7WS3 - chains A and B of the 9 polymer chains in the assembly; structure by electron microscopy, 3.60 A resolution.

# Chain A (and B)
Name: Spike glycoprotein
From: Severe acute respiratory syndrome coronavirus 2
Notes: chain B of this document is another copy of the same molecule, construct and numbering; everything in this record applies to it too
UniProtKB: P0DTC2 (SPIKE_SARS2); numbering as in UniProt (aligned over 1-1208)
Amino-acid sequence (1288 residues; row label = number of the first residue in the row):
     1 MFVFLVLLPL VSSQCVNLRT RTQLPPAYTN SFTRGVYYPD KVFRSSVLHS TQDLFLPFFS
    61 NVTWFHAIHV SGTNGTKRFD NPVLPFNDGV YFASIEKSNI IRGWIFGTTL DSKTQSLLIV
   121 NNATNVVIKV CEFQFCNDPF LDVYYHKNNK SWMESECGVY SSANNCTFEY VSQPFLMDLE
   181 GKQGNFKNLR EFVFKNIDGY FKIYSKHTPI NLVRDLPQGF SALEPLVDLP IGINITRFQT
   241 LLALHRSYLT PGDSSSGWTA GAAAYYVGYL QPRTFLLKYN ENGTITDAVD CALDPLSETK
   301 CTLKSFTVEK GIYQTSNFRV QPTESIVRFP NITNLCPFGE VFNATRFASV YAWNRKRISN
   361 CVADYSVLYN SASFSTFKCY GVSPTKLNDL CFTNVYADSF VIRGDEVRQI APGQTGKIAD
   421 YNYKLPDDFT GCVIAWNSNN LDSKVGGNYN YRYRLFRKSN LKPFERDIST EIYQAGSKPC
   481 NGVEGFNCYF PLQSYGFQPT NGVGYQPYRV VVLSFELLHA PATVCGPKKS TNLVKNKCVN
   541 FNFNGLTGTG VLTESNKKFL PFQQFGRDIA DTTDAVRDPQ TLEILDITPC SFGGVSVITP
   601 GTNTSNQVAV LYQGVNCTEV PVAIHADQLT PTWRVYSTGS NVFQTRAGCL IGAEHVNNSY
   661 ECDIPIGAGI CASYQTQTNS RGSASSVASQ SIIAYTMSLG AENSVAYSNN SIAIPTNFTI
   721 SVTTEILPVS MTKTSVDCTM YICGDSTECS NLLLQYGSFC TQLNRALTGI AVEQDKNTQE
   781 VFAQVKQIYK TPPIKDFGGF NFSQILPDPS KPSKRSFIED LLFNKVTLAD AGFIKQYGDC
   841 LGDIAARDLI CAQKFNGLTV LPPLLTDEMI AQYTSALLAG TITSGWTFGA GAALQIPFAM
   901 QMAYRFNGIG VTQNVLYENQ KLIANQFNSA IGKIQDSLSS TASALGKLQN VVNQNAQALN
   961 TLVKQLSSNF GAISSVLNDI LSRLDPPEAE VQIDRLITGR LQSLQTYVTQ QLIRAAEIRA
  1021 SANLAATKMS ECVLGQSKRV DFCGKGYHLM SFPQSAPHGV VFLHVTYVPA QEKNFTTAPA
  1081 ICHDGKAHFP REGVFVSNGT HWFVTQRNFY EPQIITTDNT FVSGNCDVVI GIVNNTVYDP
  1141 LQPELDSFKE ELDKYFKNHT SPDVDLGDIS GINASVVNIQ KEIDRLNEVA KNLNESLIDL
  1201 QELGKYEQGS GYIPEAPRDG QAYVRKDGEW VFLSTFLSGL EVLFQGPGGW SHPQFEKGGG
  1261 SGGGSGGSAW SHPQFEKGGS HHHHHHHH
Disordered / not traced: 1-14, 67-77, 144-151, 181-184, 244-257, 621-640, 677-688, 829-851, 1148-1288 (chain B: 1-14, 67-77, 144-151, 181-184, 244-257, 621-640, 677-688, 828-853, 1148-1288)
Sequence notes: engineered mutation Arg19 (Thr in P0DTC2), Cys157 (Phe in P0DTC2), Gly158 (Arg in P0DTC2), Arg452 (Leu in P0DTC2), Gly682 (Arg in P0DTC2), Ser683 (Arg in P0DTC2), Ser685 (Arg in P0DTC2), Asn950 (Asp in P0DTC2), Pro986 (Lys in P0DTC2), Pro987 (Val in P0DTC2); variant Ile95 (Thr in P0DTC2), Asp142 (Gly in P0DTC2), Lys478 (Thr in P0DTC2), Gly614 (Asp in P0DTC2), Arg681 (Pro in P0DTC2); expression tag (1209-1288)
Curated features (UniProtKB/Swiss-Prot):
  - region: Asn280 to Cys301 (Putative superantigen), Arg403 to Asp405 (Integrin-binding motif), Asn448 to Tyr451, Tyr453 to Phe456 (Immunodominant HLA epitope recognized by the CD8+), Ser816 to Tyr837 (Fusion peptide 1), Lys835 to Phe855 (Fusion peptide 2), Asp1163 to Glu1202 (Heptad repeat 2)
  - site: Arg815, Ser816 (Cleavage)
  - glycosylation: Asn17 (N-linked (GlcNAc...) (complex) asparagine), Asn61 (N-linked (GlcNAc...) (hybrid) asparagine), Asn74 (N-linked (GlcNAc...) (complex) asparagine), Asn122 (N-linked (GlcNAc...) (hybrid) asparagine), Asn149 (N-linked (GlcNAc...) (complex) asparagine), Asn165 (N-linked (GlcNAc...) (complex) asparagine), Asn234 (N-linked (GlcNAc...) (high mannose) asparagine), Asn282 (N-linked (GlcNAc...) (complex) asparagine), Thr323 (O-linked (GalNAc) threonine), Ser325 (O-linked (HexNAc...) serine), Asn331 (N-linked (GlcNAc...) (complex) asparagine), Asn343 (N-linked (GlcNAc...) (complex) asparagine), Asn603 (N-linked (GlcNAc...) (hybrid) asparagine), Asn616 (N-linked (GlcNAc...) (complex) asparagine), Asn657 (N-linked (GlcNAc...) (complex) asparagine), Thr676 (O-linked (GlcNAc...) threonine), Thr678 (O-linked (GlcNAc...) threonine), Asn709 (N-linked (GlcNAc...) (high mannose) asparagine), Asn717 (N-linked (GlcNAc...) (hybrid) asparagine), Asn801 (N-linked (GlcNAc...) (hybrid) asparagine) and 6 more in UniProt
  - natural variant: Leu5 (L5F: In strain: Iota/B.1.526), Ser13 (S13I: In strain: Epsilon/B.1.427/B.1.429), Leu18 (L18F: In strain: Beta/B.1.351, Gamma/P.1 and 1 more), Arg19 (T19R: In strain: Delta/B.1.617.2, Omicron/BA.2 and 4 more; this construct carries the variant), Thr20 (T20N: In strain: Gamma/P.1), Leu24 to Ala27 (sequence variant, change not given here; In strain: Omicron/BA.2, Omicron/BA.2.12.1 and 6 more), Pro26 (P26S: In strain: Gamma/P.1), Gln52 (Q52H: In strain: Omicron/EG.5.1), Ala67 (A67V: In strain: Eta/B.1.525, Omicron/BA.1), His69 to Val70 (deletion: In strain: Alpha/B.1.1.7, Eta/B.1.525 and 5 more), Gly75 (G75V: In strain: Lambda/C.37), Thr76 (T76I: In strain: Lambda/C.37), 79 further natural variant entries in UniProt
  - mutagenesis: His69 to Val70 (Increased incorporation of cleaved spike into virions), Asn121 (N121Q: Partial loss of biliverdin affinity), Arg190 (R190K: Partial loss of biliverdin affinity), Asn234 (N234Q: Increased resistance to neutralizing antibodies), Asn331 (N331Q: Reduced viral infectivity), Asn343 (N343Q: Reduced viral infectivity), Tyr453 (Y453F: Decreased HLA binding to NF9 epitope. Increased binding affinity to human ACE2), Ala475 (A475V: Increased resistance to neutralizing antibodies), Val483 (V483A: Increased resistance to neutralizing antibodies), Glu484 (E484D: Increased replication in human TMEM106B overexpressing cells), Phe490 (F490L: Increased resistance to neutralizing antibodies and human covalescent sera neutralization), Gln493 (Q493N: Reduced host ACE2-binding affinity in vitro; Q493Y: Reduced host ACE2-binding affinity in vitro), 8 further mutagenesis entries in UniProt
Disulfide bonds: Cys15-Cys136, Cys131-Cys166, Cys291-Cys301, Cys336-Cys361, Cys379-Cys432, Cys391-Cys525, Cys480-Cys488, Cys617-Cys649, Cys662-Cys671, Cys743-Cys749, Cys1032-Cys1043, Cys1082-Cys1126
Covalent attachments: N-acetylglucosamine (NAG) linked to Asn234, Asn282, Asn331, Asn343, Asn616, Asn657, Asn709, Asn717, Asn801, Asn1074, Asn1098, Asn1134

# How chain A and chain B interact
Pairs across the interface - 113 pairs, chain A then chain B:
  Asn317(A) with Asp737(B), hydrogen bond
  Arg319(A) with Met740(B); Asp745(B)
  Arg357(A) with Pro230(B), hydrogen bond (side chain-backbone)
  Gly381(A) with Arg983(B); Leu984(B)
  Val382(A) with Arg983(B)
  Ser383(A) with Arg983(B), hydrogen bond (backbone-backbone); Asp985(B)
  Lys386(A) with Leu984(B)
  Asp389(A) with Ser982(B)
  Leu390(A) with Ser982(B)
  Asn394(A) with Tyr200(B)
  His519(A) with Lys41(B)
  Lys557(A) with Phe43(B)
  Lys558(A) with Phe43(B)
  Phe562(A) with Lys41(B); Glu224(B); Pro225(B)
  Gln563(A) with Lys41(B); Phe43(B)
  Gln564(A) with Lys41(B)
  Phe565(A) with Val42(B); Phe43(B), hydrogen bond (backbone-backbone)
  Gly566(A) with Phe43(B)
  Arg567(A) with Val42(B); Phe43(B), hydrogen bond (backbone-backbone)
  Ile569(A) with Lys964(B)
  Ala570(A) with Ser967(B)
  Asp571(A) with Ser967(B), hydrogen bond (backbone-side chain); Ser975(B)
  Pro589(A) with Phe855(B), hydrophobic
  Phe592(A) with Asp737(B); Met740(B), hydrophobic
  Ala647(A) with Pro862(B), hydrophobic
  Pro665(A) with Leu864(B), hydrophobic
  Ala668(A) with Pro863(B), hydrogen bond (backbone-backbone); Leu864(B)
  Gly669(A) with Leu864(B), hydrogen bond (backbone-backbone); Met869(B)
  Met697(A) with Met869(B), hydrophobic
  Leu699(A) with Ile788(B), hydrophobic; Met869(B), hydrophobic; Gln872(B); Tyr873(B)
  Ala701(A) with Gln787(B); Ile788(B), hydrogen bond (backbone-backbone)
  Glu702(A) with Ile788(B); Lys790(B), salt bridge
  Asn703(A) with Gln787(B), hydrogen bond; Ile788(B), hydrogen bond (backbone-backbone); Tyr789(B); Lys790(B)
  Ser704(A) with Lys790(B)
  Val705(A) with Thr883(B); Gln895(B)
  Ala706(A) with Gln895(B), hydrogen bond (backbone-side chain)
  Tyr707(A) with Pro792(B), hydrophobic; Asp796(B), hydrogen bond (side chain-backbone); Phe797(B); Ile896(B); Phe898(B)
  Asn709(A) with Asp796(B), hydrogen bond; Pro897(B)
  Ser711(A) with Gln895(B), hydrogen bond; Ile896(B); Pro897(B)
  Ile712(A) with Gln895(B); Ile896(B), hydrophobic
  Ala713(A) with Leu894(B); Gln895(B)
  Pro715(A) with Leu894(B)
  Gln957(A) with Arg765(B)
  Thr961(A) with Gln762(B)
  Gln965(A) with Tyr756(B); Gly757(B); Ser758(B), hydrogen bond (side chain-backbone); Phe759(B)
  Ser968(A) with Gln755(B), hydrogen bond (side chain-backbone); Tyr756(B); Gly757(B)
  Asn969(A) with Gln755(B)
  Phe970(A) with Gln755(B); Tyr756(B)
  Gly971(A) with Gln755(B)
  Gln1002(A) with Phe759(B); Gln1002(B), hydrogen bond
  Ser1003(A) with Phe759(B)
  Gln1010(A) with Leu1012(B)
  Glu1017(A) with Arg1019(B)
  Arg1039(A) with Thr1027(B); Glu1031(B), salt bridge; Arg1039(B)
  Val1040(A) with Ser1030(B)
  Asp1041(A) with Leu1034(B)
  Lys1045(A) with Gln784(B)
  Glu1072(A) with Leu894(B)
  Asn1074(A) with Gln895(B), hydrogen bond
  Thr1077(A) with Met900(B), hydrogen bond
  Pro1079(A) with Tyr917(B), hydrophobic
  Phe1089(A) with Tyr917(B), hydrophobic
  Pro1090(A) with Gln913(B)
  Arg1091(A) with Gln913(B)
  Glu1092(A) with Asn907(B)
  Val1094(A) with Met900(B), hydrophobic; Tyr904(B)
  Arg1107(A) with Tyr904(B); Asn907(B)
  Phe1121(A) with Thr912(B)
  Ser1123(A) with Asn914(B), hydrogen bond; Glu918(B), hydrogen bond
  Val1129(A) with Tyr917(B), hydrophobic
  Leu1145(A) with Glu1144(B)
Also at the interface, not in a pair above, chain A (94 interface residues in all): Tyr396, Glu516, Leu517, Thr547, Thr549, Leu560, Arg646, Ile666, Gly667, Thr696, Gly700, Ser708, Asn710, Pro987, Thr1006, Thr1009, Ile1013, Gly1046, Tyr1047, Val1128, Ile1130, Leu1141, Gln1142
Also at the interface, not in a pair above, chain B (88 interface residues in all): Tyr38, Asp40, Arg44, Ser45, Val47, Asn282, Asp427, Lys786, Gly857, Thr859, Leu865, Thr866, Trp886, Gly889, Ala890, Ala892, Gln920, Asn960, Val963, Ile973, Asn978, Pro986, Gln1005, Thr1009, Gly1035, Leu1141

# In short
94 residues of chain A face 88 of chain B across their interface; the contacts include 22 hydrogen bonds and 2
salt bridges. Among the polar pairs are Glu702(A)-Lys790(B), Arg1039(A)-Glu1031(B) and Asn317(A)-Asp737(B).
Curated annotation (UniProt) lists 21 mutagenesis sites on chain A.
Chain A and chain B are both Spike glycoprotein (Severe acute respiratory syndrome coronavirus 2); the
structure, Structures of Omicron Spike complexes illuminate broad-spectrum neutralizing antibody development,
was determined by electron microscopy, deposited together with 7WS0, 7WS1, 7WS2, 7WS4, 7WS5, 7WS6 and 4
further entries.
